PDB entry 8IV8 | electron microscopy, 3.92 A resolution | chains G and D of the 5 polymer chains in the assembly

== Chain G ==
Name: Spike protein S1
From: Severe acute respiratory syndrome coronavirus 2
Reference sequence: P0DTC2 (SPIKE_SARS2); numbering as in UniProt (aligned over 324-527)
Amino-acid sequence (204 residues; row label = number of the first residue in the row):
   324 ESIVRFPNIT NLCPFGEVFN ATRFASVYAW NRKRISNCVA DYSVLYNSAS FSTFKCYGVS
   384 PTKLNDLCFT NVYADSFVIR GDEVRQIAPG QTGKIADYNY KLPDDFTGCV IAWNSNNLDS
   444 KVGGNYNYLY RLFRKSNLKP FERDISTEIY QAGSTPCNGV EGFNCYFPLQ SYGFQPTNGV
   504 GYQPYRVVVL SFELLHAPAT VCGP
Disordered / not traced: 324-332, 474-488, 527
Cystine bridges: Cys-336/Cys-361, Cys-379/Cys-432, Cys-391/Cys-525
Covalently attached groups: glycan linked to Asn-343
Curated features (UniProtKB/Swiss-Prot):
  - region: Arg-403 to Asp-405 (Integrin-binding motif), Asn-448 to Phe-456 (Immunodominant HLA epitope recognized by the CD8+)
  - glycosylation: Ser-325 (O-linked (HexNAc...) serine), Asn-331 (N-linked (GlcNAc...) (complex) asparagine), Asn-343 (N-linked (GlcNAc...) (complex) asparagine)
  - natural variant: Gly-339 (G339D: In strain: Omicron/BA.1, Omicron/BA.2 and 4 more; G339H: In strain: Omicron/BA.2.75, Omicron/XBB.1.5 and 1 more), Arg-346 (R346K: In strain: Mu/B.1.621; R346T: In strain: Omicron/BQ.1.1, Omicron/XBB.1.5 and 1 more), Leu-368 (L368I: In strain: Omicron/XBB.1.5, Omicron/EG.5.1), Ser-371 (S371F: In strain: Omicron/BA.2, Omicron/BA.2.12.1 and 6 more; S371L: In strain: Omicron/BA.1), Ser-373 (S373P: In strain: Omicron/BA.1, Omicron/BA.2 and 7 more), Ser-375 (S375F: In strain: Omicron/BA.1, Omicron/BA.2 and 7 more), Thr-376 (T376A: In strain: Omicron/BA.2, Omicron/BA.2.12.1 and 5 more), Asp-405 (D405N: In strain: Omicron/BA.2, Omicron/BA.2.12.1 and 6 more), Arg-408 (R408S: In strain: Omicron/BA.2, Omicron/BA.2.12.1 and 6 more), Lys-417 (K417N: In strain: Beta/B.1.351, Omicron/BA.1 and 8 more; K417T: In strain: Gamma/P.1), Asn-440 (N440K: In strain: Omicron/BA.1, Omicron/BA.2 and 7 more), Lys-444 (K444T: In strain: Omicron/BQ.1.1), 16 further natural variant entries in UniProt
  - mutagenesis: Asn-331 (N331Q: Reduced viral infectivity), Asn-343 (N343Q: Reduced viral infectivity), Leu-452 (L452R: Increased resistance to neutralizing antibodies. Decreases HLA binding to NF9 epitope. Increased binding affinity to human ACE2), Tyr-453 (Y453F: Decreased HLA binding to NF9 epitope. Increased binding affinity to human ACE2), Ala-475 (A475V: Increased resistance to neutralizing antibodies), Val-483 (V483A: Increased resistance to neutralizing antibodies), Glu-484 (E484D: Increased replication in human TMEM106B overexpressing cells), Phe-490 (F490L: Increased resistance to neutralizing antibodies and human covalescent sera neutralization), Gln-493 (Q493N: Reduced host ACE2-binding affinity in vitro; Q493Y: Reduced host ACE2-binding affinity in vitro), Asn-501 (N501T: Reduced host ACE2-binding affinity in vitro; N501Y: Increased binding affinity to human ACE2), His-519 (H519P: Increased resistance to human covalescent sera neutralization)

== Chain D ==
Name: light chain of 1C4
From: Mus musculus
Amino-acid sequence (107 residues; row label = number of the first residue in the row):
     1 DIVLTQSPAT LSVTPGDNVS LSCRASQIIS NNLHWYQQKS HESPRLLIKY ASQSISGIPS
    61 RFSGSGSGTD FTLSINSVET EDFGMYFCQQ SNTWPLTCGS GTKLELN
Cystine bridges: Cys-23/Cys-88

== Interface between chain G and chain D ==
Contacting residue pairs (10; chain G residue first):
  Gly-339(G) with Thr-93(D), hydrogen bond (backbone-side chain)
  Glu-340(G) with Gln-27(D)
  Asn-343(G) with Thr-93(D), hydrogen bond (backbone-side chain); Trp-94(D)
  Ala-344(G) with Asn-92(D)
  Thr-345(G) with Ser-91(D), hydrogen bond (side chain-backbone); Asn-92(D), hydrogen bond (backbone-backbone); Trp-94(D)
  Arg-346(G) with Tyr-50(D), hydrogen bond
  Leu-441(G) with Trp-94(D), hydrophobic

== Overview ==
The interface between chain G and chain D involves 7 residues on one side and 6 on the other, with 5 hydrogen
bonds. Polar contacts include Gly-339(G)/Thr-93(D), Asn-343(G)/Thr-93(D) and Thr-345(G)/Ser-91(D). Curated
annotation (UniProt) lists 11 mutagenesis sites on chain G.
Here chain G is Spike protein S1 (Severe acute respiratory syndrome coronavirus 2) and chain D is light chain
of 1C4 (Mus musculus). Entry 8IV8 (Cryo-EM structure of SARS-CoV-2 spike protein in complex with double nAbs
3E2 and 1C4 (local refinement)) was determined by electron microscopy, deposited together with 8IV4 and 8IV5.
